PDB entry 8TQP | X-ray diffraction, 2.90 A resolution | chains A and D of the 6 polymer chains in the assembly

Chain A (and D):
Name: Gag polyprotein
Organism: Human immunodeficiency virus 1
Notes: chain D of this document is another copy of the same molecule, construct and numbering; everything in this record applies to it too
UniProt: B6DRA0 (B6DRA0_9HIV1); residues 1-231 here correspond to UniProt positions 133-363 (UniProt number = residue number + 132)
Sequence (231 residues; each row starts with the number of its first residue):
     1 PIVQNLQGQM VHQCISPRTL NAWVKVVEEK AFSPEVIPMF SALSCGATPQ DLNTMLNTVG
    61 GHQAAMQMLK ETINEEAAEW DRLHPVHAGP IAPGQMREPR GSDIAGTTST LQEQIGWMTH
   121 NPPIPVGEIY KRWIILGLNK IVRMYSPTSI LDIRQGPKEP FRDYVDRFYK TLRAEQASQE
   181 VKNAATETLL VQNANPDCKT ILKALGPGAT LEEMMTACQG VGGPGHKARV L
Disordered / not traced: 88, 176-178, 184-185, 208, 220-231 (chain D: 87-88, 184-185, 208, 220-231)
Sequence notes: engineered mutation C14 (Ala146 in B6DRA0), C45 (Glu177 in B6DRA0), A184 (Trp316 in B6DRA0), A185 (Met317 in B6DRA0)
Cystine bridges: C198-C218
Residues lining bound ligands:
  - K3L (2-[4-(4-aminobenzene-1-sulfonyl)-2-oxopiperazin-1-yl]-N-{(1R)-2-(3,5-difluorophenyl)-1-[3-(4-methoxyphenyl)-4-oxo-3,4-dihydroquinazolin-2-yl]ethyl}acetamide), molecule 1: N53, L56, N57, Q63, M66, Q67, L69, K70, I73, N74, A105, G106, T107, Y130
  - K3L, molecule 2: Y169, L172, R173, Q179, K182, N183, T186
From the paper describing this entry:
  - binding site for K3L: L56, N57, M66, L69, K70, I73, T107, K182, N183, T186

Interface between chain A and chain D:
Contacting residue pairs (45; chain A residue first):
  N5(A) - L6(D)  hydrogen bond (side chain-backbone)
  Q7(A) - L6(D)  hydrogen bond (side chain-backbone)
  Q7(A) - Q7(D)  hydrogen bond (side chain-backbone)
  H12(A) - Q4(D)  hydrogen bond (backbone-side chain)
  C14(A) - C45(D)  disulfide
  P17(A) - R18(D)
  P17(A) - T19(D)
  L20(A) - M39(D)  hydrophobic
  L20(A) - A42(D)  hydrophobic
  L20(A) - L43(D)  hydrophobic
  V24(A) - M39(D)  hydrophobic
  E28(A) - K30(D)  salt bridge
  T54(A) - A42(D)
  N57(A) - E35(D)
  N57(A) - P38(D)
  N57(A) - R173(D)  hydrogen bond (backbone-side chain)
  T58(A) - E35(D)
  T58(A) - M39(D)
  V59(A) - R173(D)  hydrogen bond (backbone-side chain)
  G60(A) - E35(D)
  G60(A) - K170(D)
  G60(A) - R173(D)
  G61(A) - K170(D)
  H62(A) - D166(D)
  Q63(A) - D166(D)  hydrogen bond (backbone-side chain)
  Q63(A) - Y169(D)
  Q63(A) - K170(D)
  Q63(A) - R173(D)
  A64(A) - V165(D)  hydrophobic
  A64(A) - D166(D)  hydrogen bond (backbone-side chain)
  A64(A) - L211(D)
  Q67(A) - Y169(D)
  Q67(A) - L211(D)
  M68(A) - L211(D)
  M68(A) - M215(D)  hydrophobic
  E71(A) - T210(D)
  E71(A) - L211(D)  hydrogen bond (side chain-backbone)
  E71(A) - E212(D)
  K140(A) - E212(D)  salt bridge
  R143(A) - E212(D)  salt bridge
  M144(A) - M215(D)  hydrophobic
  M144(A) - T216(D)
  M144(A) - Q219(D)
  Y145(A) - R162(D)
  Y145(A) - D166(D)
Other interface residues (no listed pair), chain A (31 interface residues in all): Q9, V11, R18, N21, K25, A65, E75
Other interface residues (no listed pair), chain D (28 interface residues in all): V3, A22, E29, G46
Disulfides between the chains: C14(A)-C45(D)

Overview:
Chain A and chain D form an interface of 31 and 28 residues respectively, with 1 disulfide bond, 9 hydrogen
bonds and 3 salt bridges. Polar pairs include E28(A)-K30(D), K140(A)-E212(D) and R143(A)-E212(D). Bound to
chain A: compound K3L. The paper reports a binding site for K3L at L56(A), N57(A) and M66(A) among others.
Chain A and chain D are both Gag polyprotein (Human immunodeficiency virus 1); the structure, HIV-CA Disulfide
linked Hexamer bound to Quinazolin-4-one Scaffold inhibitor, was determined by X-ray diffraction (same
publication as 8TOV).
